Entry 5X21 (X-ray diffraction, 3.32 A resolution); this record covers chains C and F of the 9 polymer chains in the assembly.

== Chain C ==
Molecule: DNA-directed RNA polymerase subunit beta
Organism: Thermus thermophilus (strain HB8 / ATCC 27634 / DSM 579)
Notes: EC 2.7.7.6
UniProtKB: Q8RQE9 (RPOB_THET8); residue numbers follow UniProt; this construct covers 1-1119
Amino-acid sequence (1119 residues; numbered 1 to 1119; the number before each row is that of its first residue):
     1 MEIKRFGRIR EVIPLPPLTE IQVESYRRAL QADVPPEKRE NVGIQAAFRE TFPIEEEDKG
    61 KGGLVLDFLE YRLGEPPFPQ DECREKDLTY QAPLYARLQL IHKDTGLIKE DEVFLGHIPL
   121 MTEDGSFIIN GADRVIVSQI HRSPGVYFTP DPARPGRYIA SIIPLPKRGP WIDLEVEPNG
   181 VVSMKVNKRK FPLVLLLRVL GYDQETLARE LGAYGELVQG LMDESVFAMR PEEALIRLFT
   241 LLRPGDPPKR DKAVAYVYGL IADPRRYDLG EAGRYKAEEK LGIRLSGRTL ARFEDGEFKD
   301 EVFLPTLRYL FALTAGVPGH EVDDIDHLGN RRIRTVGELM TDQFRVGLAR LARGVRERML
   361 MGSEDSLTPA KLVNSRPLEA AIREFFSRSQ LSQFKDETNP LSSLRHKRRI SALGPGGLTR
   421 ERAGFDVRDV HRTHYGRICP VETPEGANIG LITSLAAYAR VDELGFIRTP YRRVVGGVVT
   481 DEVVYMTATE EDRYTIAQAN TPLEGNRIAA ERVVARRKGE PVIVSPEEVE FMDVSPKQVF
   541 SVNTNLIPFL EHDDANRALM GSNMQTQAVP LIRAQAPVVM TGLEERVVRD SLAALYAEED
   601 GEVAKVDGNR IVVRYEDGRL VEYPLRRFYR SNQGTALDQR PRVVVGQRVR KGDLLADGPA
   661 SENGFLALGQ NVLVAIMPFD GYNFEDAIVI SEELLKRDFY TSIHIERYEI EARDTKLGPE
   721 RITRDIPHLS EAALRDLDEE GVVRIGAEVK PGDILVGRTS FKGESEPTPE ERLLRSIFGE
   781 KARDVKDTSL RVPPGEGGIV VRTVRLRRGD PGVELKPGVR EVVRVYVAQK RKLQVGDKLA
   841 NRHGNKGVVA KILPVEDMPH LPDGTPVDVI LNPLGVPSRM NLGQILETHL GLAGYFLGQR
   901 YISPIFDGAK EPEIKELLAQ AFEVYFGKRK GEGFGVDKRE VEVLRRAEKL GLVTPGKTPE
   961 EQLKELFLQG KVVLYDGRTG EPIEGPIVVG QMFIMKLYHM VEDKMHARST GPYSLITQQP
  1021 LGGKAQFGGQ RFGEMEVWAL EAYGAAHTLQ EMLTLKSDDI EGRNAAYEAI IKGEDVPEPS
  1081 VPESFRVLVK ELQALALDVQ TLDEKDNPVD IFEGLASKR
Not modelled in the structure: 57-63, 1119
Bound ions: Mg2+ near Ser389 (its only coordinating residue here)
Small-molecule neighbours: pseudouridimycin (PUM; (1S)-1,4-anhydro-5-[(N-carbamimidoylglycyl-N~2~-hydroxy-L-glutaminyl)amino]-5-deoxy-1-(2,4-dioxo-1,2,3,4-tetrahydropyrimidin-5-yl)-D-ribitol): Glu445, Asn556, Met560, Lys846

== Chain F ==
Molecule: RNA polymerase sigma factor SigA
Organism: Thermus thermophilus (strain HB27 / ATCC BAA-163 / DSM 7039)
UniProtKB: Q72L95 (SIGA_THET2); residues 1-423 here = UniProt positions 1-423
Amino-acid sequence (443 residues; each row starts with the number of its first residue; numbers below 1 keep their minus sign (Met-19 is residue -19)):
   -19 MGSSHHHHHH SSGLVPRGSH MKKSKRKNAQ AQEAQETEVL VQEEAEELPE FPEGEPDPDL
    41 EDPDLALEDD LLDLPEEGEG LDLEEEEEDL PIPKISTSDP VRQYLHEIGQ VPLLTLEEEV
   101 ELARKVEEGM EAIKKLSEIT GLDPDLIREV VRAKILGSAR VRHIPGLKET LDPKTVEEID
   161 QKLKSLPKEH KRYLHIAREG EAARQHLIEA NLRLVVSIAK KYTGRGLSFL DLIQEGNQGL
   221 IRAVEKFEYK RRFKFSTYAT WWIRQAINRA IADQARTIRI PVHMVETINK LSRTARQLQQ
   281 ELGREPTYEE IAEAMGPGWD AKRVEETLKI AQEPVSLETP IGDEKDSFYG DFIPDEHLPS
   341 PVDAATQSLL SEELEKALSK LSEREAMVLK LRKGLIDGRE HTLEEVGAFF GVTRERIRQI
   401 ENKALRKLKY HESRTRKLRD FLD
Not modelled in the structure: -19 to 77
Sequence notes: initiating methionine (-19); expression tag (-18 to 0)
Bound ions: Mg2+: Ala292, Gly296, Trp299
Swiss-Prot annotation at these positions:
  - DNA-binding region: Leu383 to Asn402 (H-T-H motif)
  - region: Ser78 to Ile113 (Sigma-70 factor domain-1)
  - motif: Asp211 to Gln214 (Interaction with polymerase core subunit RpoC)

== Chain C / chain F interface ==
Residue-residue contacts (70; chain C residue first):
  Phe114(C) - Gln279(F)
  Phe114(C) - Gln280(F)
  Phe114(C) - Gly283(F)
  Phe114(C) - Arg284(F)
  His117(C) - Gly283(F)
  Arg189(C) - Arg82(F)
  Arg243(C) - Arg82(F)
  Pro244(C) - Arg82(F)
  Arg353(C) - Lys201(F)
  Arg353(C) - Thr203(F)  hydrogen bond
  Glu357(C) - Lys201(F)
  Arg358(C) - Arg276(F)
  Ala370(C) - Gln280(F)  hydrogen bond (backbone-side chain)
  Val373(C) - Gln280(F)
  Asn374(C) - Arg276(F)  hydrogen bond
  Ser375(C) - Gln279(F)  hydrogen bond
  Arg376(C) - Arg276(F)
  Arg376(C) - Gln279(F)
  Arg376(C) - Glu285(F)  salt bridge
  Glu379(C) - Gln279(F)
  Gln390(C) - Asp323(F)
  His728(C) - Asp423(F)
  Pro769(C) - Lys373(F)
  Pro769(C) - Gly374(F)
  Pro769(C) - Leu375(F)
  Glu770(C) - Gln347(F)
  Glu770(C) - Ser351(F)
  Glu770(C) - Leu354(F)
  Arg772(C) - Glu380(F)  salt bridge
  Leu773(C) - Leu375(F)  hydrophobic
  Leu774(C) - Leu350(F)  hydrophobic
  Leu774(C) - Leu418(F)  hydrophobic
  Leu774(C) - Phe421(F)
  Ser776(C) - Lys373(F)  hydrogen bond
  Ser776(C) - Leu405(F)
  Ile777(C) - Leu408(F)  hydrophobic
  Ile777(C) - Lys409(F)
  Phe778(C) - Glu412(F)
  Phe778(C) - Leu418(F)
  Phe778(C) - Arg419(F)
  Glu780(C) - Leu422(F)
  Arg808(C) - Glu305(F)  salt bridge
  Glu814(C) - Thr287(F)
  Glu814(C) - Tyr288(F)  hydrogen bond (side chain-backbone)
  Leu815(C) - Tyr288(F)  hydrogen bond (backbone-side chain)
  Pro817(C) - Tyr288(F)
  Pro817(C) - Glu305(F)
  Pro817(C) - Lys309(F)
  Pro817(C) - Gln312(F)
  Gly818(C) - Glu305(F)  hydrogen bond (backbone-side chain)
  Val819(C) - Glu305(F)
  Pro1012(C) - Pro334(F)  hydrophobic
  Tyr1013(C) - Pro334(F)
  Tyr1013(C) - Asp335(F)  hydrogen bond (backbone-backbone)
  Ser1014(C) - Asp335(F)
  Leu1015(C) - Pro334(F)
  Leu1015(C) - Asp335(F)
  Gln1018(C) - Asp335(F)
  Gln1018(C) - Leu338(F)
  Leu1021(C) - Asp331(F)
  Leu1021(C) - Pro334(F)  hydrophobic
  Gln1026(C) - Phe332(F)
  Ile1060(C) - Leu338(F)  hydrophobic
  Asn1064(C) - Pro341(F)
  Tyr1067(C) - Pro341(F)
  Tyr1067(C) - Val342(F)
  Tyr1067(C) - Ala345(F)  hydrophobic
  Glu1068(C) - Ser348(F)  hydrogen bond
  Ile1071(C) - Ala345(F)  hydrophobic
  Lys1072(C) - Glu352(F)  salt bridge
Other interface residues (no listed pair), chain C (53 interface residues in all): Tyr95, Val113, Met361, Arg420, Thr768, Glu771, Lys816, Thr1010, Arg1063
Other interface residues (no listed pair), chain F (57 interface residues in all): Lys200, Arg244, Ala275, Pro286, Glu289, Leu308, Glu324, Gly330, Ile333, Pro339, Ser340, Ala344, Leu349, Leu358, Leu369

== In short ==
The interface between chain C and chain F involves 53 residues on one side and 57 on the other, with 10
hydrogen bonds and 4 salt bridges. Polar pairs include Arg376(C)-Glu285(F), Arg772(C)-Glu380(F) and
Arg808(C)-Glu305(F). Ligands of chain C: pseudouridimycin.
Chain C is DNA-directed RNA polymerase subunit beta (Thermus thermophilus (strain HB8 / ATCC 27634 / DSM 579))
and chain F is RNA polymerase sigma factor SigA (Thermus thermophilus (strain HB27 / ATCC BAA-163 / DSM
7039)); the structure, Crystal structure of Thermus thermophilus transcription initiation complex with GpA and
pseudouridimycin (PUM), was determined by X-ray diffraction (same publication as 5X22).
